Entry 8ET7 (electron microscopy, 3.77 A resolution); this record covers chain A.

# Chain A
Name: OCT1
Source organism: Homo sapiens
Amino-acid sequence (554 residues; numbered 1 to 554; the number before each row is that of its first residue):
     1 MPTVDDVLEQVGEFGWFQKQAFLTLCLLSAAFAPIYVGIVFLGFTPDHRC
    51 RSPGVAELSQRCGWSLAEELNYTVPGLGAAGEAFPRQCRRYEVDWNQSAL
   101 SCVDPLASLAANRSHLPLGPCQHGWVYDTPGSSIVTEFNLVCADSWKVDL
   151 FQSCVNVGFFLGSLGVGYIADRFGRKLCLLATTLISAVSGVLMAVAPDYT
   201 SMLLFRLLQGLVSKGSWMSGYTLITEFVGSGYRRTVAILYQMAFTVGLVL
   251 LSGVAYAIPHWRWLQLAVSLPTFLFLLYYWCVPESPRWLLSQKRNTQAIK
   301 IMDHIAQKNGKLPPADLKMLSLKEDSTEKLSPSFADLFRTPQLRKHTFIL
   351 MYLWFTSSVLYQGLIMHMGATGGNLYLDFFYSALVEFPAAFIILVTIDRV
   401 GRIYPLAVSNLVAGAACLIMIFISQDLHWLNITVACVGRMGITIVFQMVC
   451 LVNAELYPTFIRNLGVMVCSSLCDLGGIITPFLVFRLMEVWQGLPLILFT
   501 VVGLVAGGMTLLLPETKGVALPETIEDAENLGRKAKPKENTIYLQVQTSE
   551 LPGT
Disordered / not traced: 1, 534-554
Disulfides: Cys50-Cys121, Cys62-Cys102, Cys88-Cys142
Covalently attached groups: N-acetylglucosamine (NAG) linked to Asn71
Small-molecule neighbours: antistominum (2PM; N-[2-(benzhydryloxy)ethyl]-N,N-dimethylamine): Phe32, Tyr36, Lys214, Trp217, Gln241, Phe244, Thr245, Trp354, Tyr361, Glu386, Thr443, Phe446
From the paper describing this entry:
  - binding site for antistominum: Tyr36, Trp217, Phe244, Trp354, Tyr361, Glu386, Phe446
  - contacts within the chain: Lys214-Asp474
  - conformationally variable residues (side-chain flip): Tyr36
  - mutagenesis - K214D/D474K: unchanged binding to methylnaltrexone
  - mutagenesis - K214D/D474K: unchanged binding to serotonin
  - mutagenesis - Y36C/F446I: unchanged binding to racemic VPM

# Overview
Chain A binds antistominum. N-acetylglucosamine is covalently linked to Asn71. From the paper: a binding site
for antistominum at Tyr36, Trp217 and Phe244 among others; K214D/D474K leave binding to methylnaltrexone
unchanged.
Chain A is OCT1 (Homo sapiens); the structure, Cryo-EM structure of the organic cation transporter 1 in
complex with diphenhydramine, was determined by electron microscopy, deposited together with 8ET6, 8ET8 and
8ET9.
